6KVA - chains L and B of the 3 polymer chains in the assembly; structure by X-ray diffraction, 2.20 A resolution.

Chain L:
Name: light chain
Source organism: Homo sapiens
Amino-acid sequence (222 residues; numbered 1 to 222; the number before each row is that of its first residue):
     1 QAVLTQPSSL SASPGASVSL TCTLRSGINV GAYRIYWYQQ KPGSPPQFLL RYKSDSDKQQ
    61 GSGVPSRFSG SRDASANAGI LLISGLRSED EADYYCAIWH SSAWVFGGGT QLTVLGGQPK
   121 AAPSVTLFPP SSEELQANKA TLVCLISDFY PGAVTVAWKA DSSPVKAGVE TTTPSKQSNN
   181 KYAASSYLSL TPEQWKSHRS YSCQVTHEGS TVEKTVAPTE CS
Unresolved in the structure: 1-2, 220-222
Disulfides: Cys22-Cys96, Cys144-Cys203

Chain B:
Name: Peptide from C-X-C chemokine receptor type 2
UniProt: P25025 (CXCR2_HUMAN); residues 9-19 here = UniProt positions 9-19
Amino-acid sequence (11 residues; each row starts with the number of its first residue):
     9 DSFEDFWKGE D
Unresolved in the structure: 9-10, 17-19
Reported in the primary citation:
  - contacts within the chain: Asp13-Trp15 (hydrogen bond)
  - mutagenesis - W15A: abolished binding to abN48-IgG1

How chain L and chain B interact:
Contacting residue pairs (9):
  Arg34(L) - Glu12(B)  salt bridge
  Tyr36(L) - Phe14(B)  hydrophobic
  Tyr38(L) - Phe14(B)
  Tyr38(L) - Trp15(B)
  Phe48(L) - Phe14(B)  hydrophobic
  Arg51(L) - Glu12(B)  salt bridge
  Trp99(L) - Lys16(B)
  Trp104(L) - Phe14(B)
  Trp104(L) - Trp15(B)  hydrogen bond (side chain-backbone)
Other interface residues (no listed pair), chain L (8 interface residues in all): Phe106
Interface features reported in the paper:
  - epitope / paratope residues, chain B: Glu12(B), Phe14(B), Trp15(B)
  - hot spots on chain B (mutagenesis) - F14A: abolished binding to abN48-IgG1

In short:
The interface between chain L and chain B involves 8 residues on one side and 4 on the other, with 1 hydrogen
bond and 2 salt bridges. Polar pairs include Arg34(L)-Glu12(B), Arg51(L)-Glu12(B) and Trp104(L)-Trp15(B). The
paper reports that W15A and F14A of chain B abolish binding to abN48-IgG1; epitope/paratope residues Glu12(B),
Phe14(B) and Trp15(B).
Chain L is light chain (Homo sapiens) and chain B is Peptide from C-X-C chemokine receptor type 2; the
structure, Structure of anti-hCXCR2 abN48-2 in complex with its CXCR2 epitope, was determined by X-ray
diffraction (same publication as 6KVF).
